PDB entry 5DND | X-ray diffraction, 2.29 A resolution | chains A and D of the 4 polymer chains in the assembly

Chain A (and D):
Molecule: L-asparaginase
Organism: Cavia porcellus
Notes: chain D of this document is another copy of the same molecule, construct and numbering; everything in this record applies to it too
Reference sequence: H0W0T5 (H0W0T5_CAVPO); residue numbers follow UniProt; this construct covers 1-565
Chain sequence (588 residues; numbered -22 to 565; the number before each row is that of its first residue; numbers below 1 keep their minus sign (Met-22 is residue -22)):
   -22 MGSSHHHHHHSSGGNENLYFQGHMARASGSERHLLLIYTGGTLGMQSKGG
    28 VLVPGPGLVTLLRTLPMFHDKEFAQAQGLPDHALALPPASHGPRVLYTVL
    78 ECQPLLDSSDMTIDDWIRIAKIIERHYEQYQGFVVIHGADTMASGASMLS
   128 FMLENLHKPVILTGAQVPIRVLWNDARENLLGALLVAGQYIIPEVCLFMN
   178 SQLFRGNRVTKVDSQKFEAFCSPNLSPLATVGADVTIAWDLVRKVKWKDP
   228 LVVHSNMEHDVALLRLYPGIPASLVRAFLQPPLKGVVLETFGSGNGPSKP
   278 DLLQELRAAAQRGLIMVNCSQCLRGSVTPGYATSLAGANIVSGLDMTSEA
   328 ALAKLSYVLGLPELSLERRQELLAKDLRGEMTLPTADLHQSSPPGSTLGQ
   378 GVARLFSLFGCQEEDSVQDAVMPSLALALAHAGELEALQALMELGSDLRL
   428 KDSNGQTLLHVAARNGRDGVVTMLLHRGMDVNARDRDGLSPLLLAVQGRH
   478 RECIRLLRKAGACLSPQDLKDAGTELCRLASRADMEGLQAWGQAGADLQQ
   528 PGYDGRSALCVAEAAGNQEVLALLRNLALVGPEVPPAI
Not modelled in the structure: -22 to 7, 201, 362-565 (chain D: -22 to 7, 365-565)
Construct notes: initiating methionine (-22); expression tag (-21 to 0); engineered mutation Ala116 (Thr in H0W0T5)
Ligand contacts:
  - asparagine (ASN), molecule 1: Gly18, Thr19, Met22, Leu83, Asp84, Ser85, Ser86, Gly115, Ala116, Asp117, Ala142, Gln143
  - asparagine (ASN), molecule 2: Asn272, Tyr308, Thr310
Reported in the primary citation:
  - catalytic residues: Thr19, Asp117, Lys188, Tyr308 (proposed by the authors, not directly observed)
  - binding site for asparagine: Ala142
  - conformationally variable residues (side-chain flip): Lys188
  - mutagenesis - T116A, Y308F: decreased catalytic activity on asparagine

Interface between chain A and chain D:
Pairs across the interface - 95 pairs, chain A then chain D:
  Thr19(A) - Tyr308(D)  hydrogen bond
  Met22(A) - Tyr308(D)  hydrophobic
  Val28(A) - Gly307(D)
  Leu29(A) - Gly307(D)  hydrogen bond (backbone-backbone)
  Leu29(A) - Tyr308(D)  hydrophobic
  Leu29(A) - Ala309(D)
  Asp84(A) - Tyr308(D)
  Asp84(A) - Thr310(D)  hydrogen bond
  Ser86(A) - Phe268(D)
  Ser86(A) - Asn272(D)
  Ser86(A) - Gly273(D)
  Ser86(A) - Pro274(D)
  Ser86(A) - Thr310(D)
  Asp87(A) - Pro274(D)
  Asp87(A) - Ser275(D)  hydrogen bond (side chain-backbone)
  Asp87(A) - Thr310(D)
  Met88(A) - Pro245(D)
  Thr89(A) - Gly246(D)
  Trp93(A) - Pro245(D)  hydrophobic
  Asp117(A) - Phe268(D)
  Asp117(A) - Gly269(D)
  Asp117(A) - Asn272(D)  hydrogen bond
  Ser121(A) - Pro245(D)
  Lys188(A) - Cys299(D)
  Val189(A) - Cys299(D)
  Val189(A) - Leu300(D)  hydrogen bond (backbone-backbone)
  Val189(A) - Arg301(D)  hydrogen bond (backbone-backbone)
  Asp190(A) - Arg301(D)
  Ser191(A) - Gly269(D)
  Ser191(A) - Ser270(D)
  Ser191(A) - Arg301(D)  hydrogen bond (backbone-backbone)
  Ser191(A) - Gly302(D)
  Ser191(A) - Ser303(D)  hydrogen bond (side chain-backbone)
  Gln192(A) - Ser270(D)
  Gln192(A) - Gly302(D)
  Gln192(A) - Ser303(D)  hydrogen bond (side chain-backbone)
  Gln192(A) - Thr305(D)
  Val238(A) - Tyr244(D)
  Ala239(A) - Tyr244(D)
  Leu240(A) - Arg242(D)
  Leu240(A) - Tyr244(D)
  Arg242(A) - Leu240(D)
  Arg242(A) - Arg242(D)
  Arg242(A) - Glu266(D)  salt bridge
  Tyr244(A) - Val238(D)
  Tyr244(A) - Ala239(D)
  Tyr244(A) - Leu240(D)
  Pro245(A) - Met88(D)
  Pro245(A) - Trp93(D)  hydrophobic
  Pro245(A) - Thr118(D)
  Pro245(A) - Ser121(D)
  Gly246(A) - Met88(D)
  Gly246(A) - Thr89(D)
  Leu251(A) - Phe255(D)
  Phe255(A) - Leu251(D)
  Glu266(A) - Arg242(D)  salt bridge
  Phe268(A) - Ser86(D)
  Phe268(A) - Asp117(D)
  Gly269(A) - Asp117(D)
  Gly269(A) - Ser191(D)
  Ser270(A) - Ser191(D)
  Ser270(A) - Gln192(D)
  Asn272(A) - Ser86(D)
  Asn272(A) - Asp117(D)  hydrogen bond
  Gly273(A) - Ser86(D)
  Pro274(A) - Ser86(D)
  Pro274(A) - Asp87(D)
  Ser275(A) - Asp87(D)  hydrogen bond (backbone-side chain)
  Lys276(A) - Asp87(D)
  Cys299(A) - Lys188(D)
  Cys299(A) - Val189(D)
  Cys299(A) - Ser191(D)
  Leu300(A) - Val189(D)  hydrogen bond (backbone-backbone)
  Arg301(A) - Val189(D)  hydrogen bond (backbone-backbone)
  Arg301(A) - Asp190(D)
  Arg301(A) - Ser191(D)  hydrogen bond (backbone-backbone)
  Arg301(A) - Lys193(D)
  Gly302(A) - Ser191(D)
  Gly302(A) - Gln192(D)
  Ser303(A) - Ser191(D)  hydrogen bond (backbone-side chain)
  Ser303(A) - Gln192(D)  hydrogen bond (backbone-side chain)
  Thr305(A) - Gln192(D)
  Gly307(A) - Val28(D)
  Gly307(A) - Leu29(D)  hydrogen bond (backbone-backbone)
  Tyr308(A) - Thr19(D)  hydrogen bond
  Tyr308(A) - Met22(D)  hydrophobic
  Tyr308(A) - Val28(D)
  Tyr308(A) - Leu29(D)  hydrophobic
  Tyr308(A) - Asp84(D)
  Tyr308(A) - Gln143(D)
  Ala309(A) - Val28(D)
  Ala309(A) - Leu29(D)  hydrogen bond (backbone-backbone)
  Ala309(A) - Val30(D)  hydrophobic
  Thr310(A) - Asp84(D)  hydrogen bond
  Thr310(A) - Asp87(D)
Also at the interface, not in a pair above, chain A (51 interface residues in all): Val30, Thr118, Gln143, Ala254, Ser297, Leu329
Also at the interface, not in a pair above, chain D (52 interface residues in all): Ala254, Lys276, Ser297, Leu329
Interface features reported in the paper:
  - residue pairs: Tyr308(A)-Thr19(D)

Overview:
Chain A and chain D form an interface of 51 and 52 residues respectively, with 21 hydrogen bonds and 2 salt
bridges. Among the polar pairs are Arg242(A)-Glu266(D), Thr19(A)-Tyr308(D) and Asp84(A)-Thr310(D). The authors
report a contact between Tyr308(A) and Thr19(D). From the paper: catalytic residues Thr19(A), Asp117(A) and
Lys188(A) among others; T116A and Y308F of chain A reduce catalytic activity on asparagine.
Chain A and chain D are both L-asparaginase (Cavia porcellus); the structure, Crystal structure of the
Asn-bound guinea pig L-asparaginase 1 catalytic domain active site mutant T116A, was determined by X-ray
diffraction together with 5DNC and 5DNE from the same study.
